Entry 6DTI (X-ray diffraction, 3.54 A resolution); this record covers chains A and J of the 23 polymer chains in the assembly.

Chain A:
Molecule: 16s rRNA
From: Thermus thermophilus HB8
Sequence (1507 nucleotides; numbered 5 to 1512; 1 number in that range is skipped by the numbering (no residue carries it; nothing is unmodelled there); the number before each row is that of its first residue):
     5 UGGAGAGUUU GAUCCUGGCU CAGGGUGAAC GCUGGCGGCG UGCCUAAGAC AUGCAAGUCG
    65 UGCGGGCCGC GGGGUUUUAC UCCGUGGUCA GCGGCGGACG GGUGAGUAAC GCGUGGGUGA
   125 CCUACCCGGA AGAGGGGGAC AACCCGGGGA AACUCGGGCU AAUCCCCCAU GUGGACCCGC
   185 CCCUU
   191 GGGGUGUGUC CAAAGGGCUU UGCCCGCUUC CGGAUGGGCC CGCGUCCCAU CAGCUAGUUG
   251 GUGGGGUAAU GGCCCACCAA GGCGACGACG GGUAGCCGGU CUGAGAGGAU GGCCGGCCAC
   311 AGGGGCACUG AGACACGGGC CCCACUCCUA CGGGAGGCAG CAGUUAGGAA UCUUCCGCAA
   371 UGGGCGCAAG CCUGACGGAG CGACGCCGCU UGGAGGAAGA AGCCCUUCGG GGUGUAAACU
   431 CCUGAACCCG GGACGAAACC CCCGACGAGG GGACUGACGG UACCGGGGUA AUAGCGCCGG
   491 CCAACUCCGU GCCAGCAGCC GCGGUAAUAC GGAGGGCGCG AGCGUUACCC GGAUUCACUG
   551 GGCGUAAAGG GCGUGUAGGC GGCCUGGGGC GUCCCAUGUG AAAGACCACG GCUCAACCGU
   611 GGGGGAGCGU GGGAUACGCU CAGGCUAGAC GGUGGGAGAG GGUGGUGGAA UUCCCGGAGU
   671 AGCGGUGAAA UGCGCAGAUA CCGGGAGGAA CGCCGAUGGC GAAGGCAGCC ACCUGGUCCA
   731 CCCGUGACGC UGAGGCGCGA AAGCGUGGGG AGCAAACCGG AUUAGAUACC CGGGUAGUCC
   791 ACGCCCUAAA CGAUGCGCGC UAGGUCUCUG GGUCUCCUGG GGGCCGAAGC UAACGCGUUA
   851 AGCGCGCCGC CUGGGGAGUA CGGCCGCAAG GCUGAAACUC AAAGGAAUUG ACGGGGGCCC
   911 GCACAAGCGG UGGAGCAUGU GGUUUAAUUC GAAGCAACGC GAAGAACCUU ACCAGGCCUU
   971 GACAUGCUAG GAACCCGGGU GAAAGCCUGG GGUGCCCCGG GGAGCCCUAG CACAGGUGCU
  1031 GCAUGGCCGU CGUCAGCUCG UGCCGUGAGG UGUUGGGUUA AGUCCCGCAA CGAGCGCAAC
  1091 CCCCGCCGUU AGUUGCCAGC GGUUCGGCCG GGCACUCUAA CGGGACUGCC CGCGAAAGCG
  1151 GGAGGAAGGA GGGGACGACG UCUGGUCAGC AUGGCCCUUA CGGCCUGGGC GACACACGUG
  1211 CUACAAUGCC CACUACAAAG CGAUGCCACC CGGCAACGGG GAGCUAAUCG CAAAAAGGUG
  1271 GGCCCAGUUC GGAUUGGGGU CUGCAACCCG ACCCCAUGAA GCCGGAAUCG CUAGUAAUCG
  1331 CGGAUCAGCA UGCCGCGGUG AAUACGUUCC CGGGCCUUGU ACACACCGCC CGUCACGCCA
  1391 UGGGAGCGGG CUCUACCCGA AGUCGCCGGG AGCCUACGGG CAGGCGCCGA GGGUAGGGCC
  1451 CGUGACUGGG GCGAAGUCGU AACAAGGUAG CUGUACCGGA AGGUGCGGCU GGAUCACUUU
  1511 CU
Ion coordination: Mg2+ site 1 near U14 (its only coordinating residue here); Mg2+ site 2 near G21 (its only coordinating residue here); Mg2+ site 3: C48, U49; Mg2+ site 4 near A53 (its only coordinating residue here); Mg2+ site 5: U62, G98; Mg2+ site 6: G70, U92; Mg2+ site 7: G100, G322; Mg2+ site 8: A102, G327; Mg2+ site 9: A109, G110, G285; Mg2+ site 10: C114, G117, U118, G232; Mg2+ site 11: C168, C169; Mg2+ site 12 near A202 (its only coordinating residue here); 42 more Mg2+ sites not listed
Small-molecule neighbours: paromomycin (PAR): G1382, U1383, C1384, A1385, C1386, G1461, C1462, G1463, A1464, A1465, G1466, U1467, C1468

Chain J:
Protein: 30S ribosomal protein S10
From: Thermus thermophilus HB8
UniProt: Q5SHN7 (RS10_THET8); residues 1-105 here = UniProt positions 1-105
Chain sequence (105 residues; each row starts with the number of its first residue):
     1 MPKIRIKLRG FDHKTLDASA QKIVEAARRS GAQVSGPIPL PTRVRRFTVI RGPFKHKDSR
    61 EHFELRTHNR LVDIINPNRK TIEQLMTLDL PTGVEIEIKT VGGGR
Not modelled in the structure: 1-2, 101-105

Interface between chain A and chain J:
Pairs across the interface - 67 pairs, chain A then chain J:
  G941(A) - Phe54(J)  sugar contact
  A942(A) - Phe54(J)  sugar contact
  A942(A) - Lys55(J)  hydrogen bond to the phosphate
  A943(A) - Lys55(J)  salt bridge to the phosphate
  A947(A) - Lys55(J)  salt bridge to the phosphate
  C950(A) - Lys55(J)  sugar contact
  C950(A) - Lys57(J)  salt bridge to the phosphate
  G951(A) - Pro53(J)  hydrogen bond to the sugar
  G951(A) - Phe54(J)  sugar contact
  A953(A) - Thr48(J)  base contact
  A953(A) - Arg60(J)  base contact
  G1036(A) - Pro53(J)  base contact
  C1037(A) - Arg51(J)  sugar contact
  C1037(A) - Pro53(J)  base contact
  C1038(A) - Arg51(J)  salt bridge to the phosphate
  C1038(A) - Gly52(J)  sugar contact
  C1038(A) - His56(J)  hydrogen bond to the sugar
  C1038(A) - Ser59(J)  phosphate contact
  G1039(A) - Arg51(J)  phosphate contact
  G1039(A) - His56(J)  hydrogen bond to the sugar
  G1039(A) - Ser59(J)  sugar contact
  A1101(A) - Ser35(J)  phosphate contact
  A1101(A) - Gly36(J)  sugar contact
  A1101(A) - Pro37(J)  hydrogen bond to the sugar
  A1101(A) - Ile38(J)  sugar contact
  A1101(A) - Pro39(J)  base contact
  G1102(A) - Ser35(J)  phosphate contact
  G1102(A) - Gly36(J)  phosphate contact
  U1103(A) - Arg5(J)  base contact
  U1103(A) - Ser35(J)  phosphate contact
  U1128(A) - Pro39(J)  base contact
  U1128(A) - Leu40(J)  sugar contact
  U1128(A) - Pro41(J)  sugar contact
  A1129(A) - Pro39(J)  sugar contact
  A1129(A) - Leu40(J)  sugar contact
  A1129(A) - Pro41(J)  sugar contact
  A1129(A) - Thr42(J)  hydrogen bond to the phosphate
  A1129(A) - Arg70(J)  hydrogen bond to the phosphate
  A1130(A) - His13(J)  phosphate contact
  A1130(A) - Asp17(J)  sugar contact
  A1130(A) - His68(J)  salt bridge to the phosphate
  A1130(A) - Arg70(J)  salt bridge to the phosphate
  C1131(A) - His13(J)  phosphate contact
  C1166(A) - Arg51(J)  salt bridge to the phosphate
  G1174(A) - His56(J)  hydrogen bond to the base
  G1175(A) - Pro53(J)  base contact
  G1175(A) - Phe54(J)  sugar contact
  G1175(A) - Lys55(J)  sugar contact
  G1179(A) - Pro53(J)  base contact
  G1230(A) - Val44(J)  phosphate contact
  G1230(A) - Arg46(J)  salt bridge to the phosphate
  C1231(A) - Val44(J)  phosphate contact
  C1231(A) - Arg45(J)  phosphate contact
  G1232(A) - Arg45(J)  salt bridge to the phosphate
  U1255(A) - Glu97(J)  hydrogen bond to the base
  A1256(A) - Arg9(J)  salt bridge to the phosphate
  A1256(A) - Arg43(J)  sugar contact
  A1257(A) - Lys7(J)  salt bridge to the phosphate
  A1257(A) - Leu40(J)  sugar contact
  A1257(A) - Pro41(J)  sugar contact
  A1257(A) - Arg43(J)  salt bridge to the phosphate
  U1258(A) - Lys7(J)  base contact
  C1343(A) - Arg60(J)  hydrogen bond to the sugar
  C1344(A) - Thr48(J)  sugar contact
  C1344(A) - Arg60(J)  sugar contact
  C1344(A) - His62(J)  phosphate contact
  G1345(A) - His62(J)  salt bridge to the phosphate
Other interface residues (no listed pair), chain A (35 interface residues in all): A1165, U1176, A1178
Other interface residues (no listed pair), chain J (39 interface residues in all): Lys3, Val34, Ile50, Glu61, Asn69, Leu71, Asp73, Lys99

Overview:
35 residues of chain A and 39 residues of chain J are in contact, with 10 hydrogen bonds and 13 salt bridges.
Polar contacts include G1174(A)-His56(J), U1255(A)-Glu97(J) and G951(A)-Pro53(J). Chain A binds paromomycin.
C48(A) and U49(A) coordinate Mg2+ site 3.
Here chain A is 16s rRNA and chain J is 30S ribosomal protein S10, both from Thermus thermophilus HB8. Entry
6DTI (Structure of the Thermus thermophilus 30S ribosomal subunit complexed with an unmodifed anticodon stem
loop (ASL) ...) was determined by X-ray diffraction, deposited together with 6MKN, 6MPF and 6MPI.
